Entry 1N78 (X-ray diffraction, 2.10 A resolution); this record covers chains C and A.

[Chain C]
Molecule: tRNA(Glu)
Sequence (75 nucleotides; numbered 501 to 576 plus 1 insertion-coded residue; 2 numbers in that range are skipped by the numbering (no residue carries them; nothing is unmodelled there); the number before each row is that of its first residue):
   501 GGCCCCAUCG UCUAGC
   518 GGU
  520A U
   521 AGGACGCGGC CCUCUCAAGG CCGAAA
   548 CGGGGGUUCG AUUCCCCCUG GGGUCACCA

[Chain A]
Protein: Glutamyl-tRNA synthetase
Organism: Thermus thermophilus
Notes: EC 6.1.1.17
UniProtKB: P27000 (SYE_THET8); residues 1-468 here = UniProt positions 1-468
Sequence (468 residues; row label = number of the first residue in the row):
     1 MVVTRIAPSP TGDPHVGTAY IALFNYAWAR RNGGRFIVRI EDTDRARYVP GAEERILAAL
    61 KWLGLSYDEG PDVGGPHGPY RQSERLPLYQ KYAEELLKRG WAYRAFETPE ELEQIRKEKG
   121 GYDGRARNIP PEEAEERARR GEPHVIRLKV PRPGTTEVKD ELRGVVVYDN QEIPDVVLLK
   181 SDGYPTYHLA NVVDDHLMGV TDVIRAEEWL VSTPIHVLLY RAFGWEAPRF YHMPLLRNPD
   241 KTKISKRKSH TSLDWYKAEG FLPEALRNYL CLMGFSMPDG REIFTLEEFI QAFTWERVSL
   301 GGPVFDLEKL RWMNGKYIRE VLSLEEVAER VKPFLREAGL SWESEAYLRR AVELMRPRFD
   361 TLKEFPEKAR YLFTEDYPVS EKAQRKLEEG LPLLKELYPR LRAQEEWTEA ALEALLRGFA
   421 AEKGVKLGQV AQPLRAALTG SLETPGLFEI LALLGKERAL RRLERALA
Residues lining bound ligands: glutamol-amp (GOM): Arg5, Ile6, Ala7, Pro8, Ser9, His15, Gly17, Thr18, Tyr20, Ile21, Glu41, Tyr187, Asn191, Ile204, Arg205, Ala206, Glu208, Trp209, Pro234, Leu235, Leu236, Lys243, Ile244
Curated features (UniProtKB/Swiss-Prot):
  - region: Gln432 to Leu447 (Interaction with tRNA)
  - motif: Pro8 to Thr18 ('HIGH' region), Lys243 to Arg247 ('KMSKS' region)
  - binding site (L-glutamate): Arg5 to Ala7, Glu41, Tyr187 to Asn191, Arg205
  - binding site (ATP): His15, Glu208, Leu236, Lys243 to Arg247
  - site: Leu354 (Interaction with tRNA), Arg358 (Essential for discrimination between tRNA(Glu) and tRNA(Gln))
  - mutagenesis: Arg358 (R358Q: Reduces affinity for tRNA and abolishes the ability to discriminate between tRNA(Glu) and tRNA(Gln))
From the paper describing this entry:
  - conformationally variable residues (loop rearrangement): Ser245 to His250
  - catalytic residues: Lys246 (proposed by the authors, not directly observed)

[Interface between chain C and chain A]
Contacting residue pairs - 94 pairs, chain C then chain A:
  C503(C) - Glu172(A)  hydrogen bond to the sugar
  C504(C) - Val166(A)  phosphate contact
  C504(C) - Tyr168(A)  hydrogen bond to the sugar
  C504(C) - Leu210(A)  sugar contact
  C505(C) - Arg163(A)  hydrogen bond to the sugar
  C505(C) - Val166(A)  phosphate contact
  C505(C) - Glu207(A)  hydrogen bond to the sugar
  C505(C) - Leu210(A)  sugar contact
  C506(C) - Arg163(A)  sugar contact
  C506(C) - Leu300(A)  sugar contact
  C506(C) - Gly301(A)  sugar contact
  U511(C) - Val304(A)  phosphate contact
  U511(C) - Asp306(A)  sugar contact
  C512(C) - Lys241(A)  salt bridge to the phosphate
  C512(C) - Leu272(A)  hydrogen bond to the sugar
  C512(C) - Met273(A)  sugar contact
  C512(C) - Gly302(A)  phosphate contact
  C512(C) - Pro303(A)  phosphate contact
  C512(C) - Val304(A)  hydrogen bond to the phosphate
  U513(C) - Leu272(A)  phosphate contact
  U513(C) - Met273(A)  phosphate contact
  U513(C) - Gly274(A)  hydrogen bond to the phosphate
  U513(C) - Ser299(A)  sugar contact
  U513(C) - Pro303(A)  phosphate contact
  A514(C) - Ser276(A)  sugar contact
  A514(C) - Arg297(A)  hydrogen bond to the phosphate
  G515(C) - Arg297(A)  salt bridge to the phosphate
  G523(C) - Glu282(A)  base contact
  A524(C) - Glu282(A)  hydrogen bond to the sugar
  A524(C) - Lys309(A)  hydrogen bond to the sugar
  A524(C) - Trp312(A)  sugar contact
  C525(C) - Glu308(A)  sugar contact
  C525(C) - Lys309(A)  sugar contact
  C525(C) - Trp312(A)  sugar contact
  C534(C) - Arg417(A)  salt bridge to the phosphate
  C534(C) - Leu427(A)  sugar contact
  C534(C) - Gly428(A)  sugar contact
  C534(C) - Ala431(A)  sugar contact
  C534(C) - Arg435(A)  hydrogen bond to the base
  C534(C) - Gly446(A)  base contact
  C534(C) - Leu447(A)  hydrogen bond to the base
  C534(C) - Phe448(A)  base contact
  C534(C) - Glu449(A)  base contact
  U535(C) - Gln432(A)  hydrogen bond to the sugar
  U535(C) - Arg435(A)  hydrogen bond to the base
  U535(C) - Leu442(A)  hydrogen bond to the sugar
  U535(C) - Glu443(A)  base contact
  U535(C) - Thr444(A)  hydrogen bond to the base
  U535(C) - Pro445(A)  base contact
  U535(C) - Gly446(A)  hydrogen bond to the base
  C536(C) - Arg358(A)  hydrogen bond to the base
  C536(C) - Glu443(A)  sugar contact
  C536(C) - Thr444(A)  base contact
  A537(C) - Pro357(A)  hydrogen bond to the sugar
  A537(C) - Arg358(A)  sugar contact
  A538(C) - Arg319(A)  hydrogen bond to the phosphate
  A538(C) - Pro357(A)  sugar contact
  G539(C) - Lys316(A)  salt bridge to the phosphate
  G539(C) - Arg319(A)  salt bridge to the phosphate
  G539(C) - Glu320(A)  phosphate contact
  G568(C) - Lys241(A)  sugar contact
  G569(C) - Arg237(A)  hydrogen bond to the sugar
  G569(C) - Lys241(A)  sugar contact
  G569(C) - Thr242(A)  phosphate contact
  G569(C) - Lys243(A)  phosphate contact
  G570(C) - Glu208(A)  hydrogen bond to the sugar
  G570(C) - Val211(A)  base contact
  G570(C) - Lys243(A)  phosphate contact
  U571(C) - Glu208(A)  sugar contact
  U571(C) - Val211(A)  sugar contact
  U571(C) - Lys243(A)  salt bridge to the phosphate
  A573(C) - Arg116(A)  phosphate contact
  A573(C) - Gly121(A)  phosphate contact
  C574(C) - Glu107(A)  hydrogen bond to the base
  C574(C) - Pro109(A)  base contact
  C574(C) - Leu112(A)  base contact
  C574(C) - Arg116(A)  salt bridge to the phosphate
  C574(C) - Val145(A)  base contact
  C574(C) - Arg147(A)  salt bridge to the phosphate
  C574(C) - Val177(A)  sugar contact
  C574(C) - Lys180(A)  base contact
  C574(C) - Ser181(A)  hydrogen bond to the base
  C575(C) - Asp44(A)  hydrogen bond to the sugar
  C575(C) - Arg47(A)  hydrogen bond to the sugar
  C575(C) - Lys180(A)  salt bridge to the phosphate
  A576(C) - Ser9(A)  hydrogen bond to the phosphate
  A576(C) - Glu41(A)  phosphate contact
  A576(C) - Thr43(A)  hydrogen bond to the phosphate
  A576(C) - Asp44(A)  phosphate contact
  A576(C) - Lys180(A)  salt bridge to the phosphate
  A576(C) - Pro185(A)  phosphate contact
  A576(C) - Thr186(A)  phosphate contact
  A576(C) - Tyr187(A)  hydrogen bond to the phosphate
  A576(C) - Trp209(A)  base contact
Also at the interface, not in a pair above, chain C (28 interface residues in all): G510, G526
Also at the interface, not in a pair above, chain A (68 interface residues in all): Thr108, His188

[Overview]
28 residues of chain C and 68 residues of chain A are in contact, with 29 hydrogen bonds and 10 salt bridges.
Polar pairs include C534(C)-Arg435(A), C534(C)-Leu447(A) and U535(C)-Arg435(A). Bound to chain A:
glutamol-amp. From the paper: the catalytic residue Lys246(A); conformational variability at Ser245(A).
Here chain C is tRNA(Glu) and chain A is Glutamyl-tRNA synthetase (Thermus thermophilus). Entry 1N78 (Crystal
structure of Thermus thermophilus glutamyl-tRNA synthetase complexed with tRNA(Glu) and glutamol-AMP) was
determined by X-ray diffraction, deposited together with 1J09, 1N75 and 1N77.
